1EJO - chains H and P of the 3 polymer chains in the assembly; structure by X-ray diffraction, 2.30 A resolution.

# Chain H
Protein: IGG2A monoclonal antibody (heavy chain)
Source organism: Mus musculus
Notes: fragment: fab fragment; antibody fragment or engineered binder
Amino-acid sequence (220 residues; each row starts with the number of its first residue):
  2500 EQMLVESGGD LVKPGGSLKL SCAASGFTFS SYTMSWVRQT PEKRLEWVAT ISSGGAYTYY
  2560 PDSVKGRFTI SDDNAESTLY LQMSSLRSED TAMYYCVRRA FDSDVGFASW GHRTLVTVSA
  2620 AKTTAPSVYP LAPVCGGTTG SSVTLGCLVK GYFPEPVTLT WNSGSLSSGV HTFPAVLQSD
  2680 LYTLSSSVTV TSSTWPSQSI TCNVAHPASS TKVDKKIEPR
Disordered / not traced: 2500, 2636-2640
Cystine bridges: Cys-2521/Cys-2595, Cys-2646/Cys-2701

# Chain P
Protein: Fmdv peptide
Notes: fragment: g-h loop
Amino-acid sequence (15 residues; row label = number of the first residue in the row):
  3136 YTTSTRGDLA HVTTT
Disordered / not traced: 3149-3150
Construct notes: conflict Val-3147 (Ile147 in 210410), Thr-3149 (Ala149 in 210410)
Reported in the primary citation:
  - contacts within the chain: Thr-3138/Leu-3144 (water-mediated contact), Thr-3138/Val-3147
  - conformationally variable residues (side-chain flip): Thr-3138, Arg-3141, Val-3147

# Chain H / chain P interface
Residue-residue contacts - 18 pairs, chain H then chain P:
  Thr-2532(H) with Leu-3144(P); His-3146(P), hydrogen bond
  Thr-2549(H) with Asp-3143(P), hydrogen bond
  Ser-2551(H) with His-3146(P)
  Tyr-2556(H) with His-3146(P)
  Tyr-2558(H) with Gly-3142(P); Asp-3143(P); Ala-3145(P); His-3146(P), hydrogen bond
  Arg-2598(H) with Asp-3143(P), salt bridge; Leu-3144(P)
  Ala-2599(H) with Leu-3144(P), hydrophobic
  Asp-2601(H) with Thr-3137(P); Val-3147(P)
  Ser-2602(H) with Thr-3137(P), hydrogen bond
  Asp-2603(H) with Thr-3137(P), hydrogen bond (backbone-backbone); Thr-3138(P); Leu-3144(P)
Other interface residues (no listed pair), chain H (13 interface residues in all): Ser-2534, Trp-2546, Phe-2600
Interface features reported in the paper:
  - epitope / paratope residues, chain P: Thr-3137(P), Ser-3139(P), Asp-3143(P), Leu-3144(P), His-3146(P)
  - interface residues, chain P: Thr-3137(P), Ser-3139(P), Asp-3143(P), His-3146(P)

# In short
Chain H and chain P form an interface of 13 and 8 residues respectively, with 5 hydrogen bonds and 1 salt
bridge. Among the polar pairs are Arg-2598(H)/Asp-3143(P), Thr-2532(H)/His-3146(P) and
Thr-2549(H)/Asp-3143(P). The paper reports epitope/paratope residues Thr-3137(P), Ser-3139(P) and Asp-3143(P)
among others; interface residues Thr-3137(P), Ser-3139(P) and Asp-3143(P) among others.
Here chain H is IGG2A monoclonal antibody (heavy chain) (Mus musculus) and chain P is Fmdv peptide. Entry 1EJO
(Fab fragment of neutralising monoclonal antibody 4C4 complexed with G-H loop from fmdv) was determined by
X-ray diffraction.
